8RGG - chains D and I of the 7 polymer chains in the assembly; structure by electron microscopy, 4.00 A resolution.

[Chain D]
Molecule: Cytoplasmic dynein 2 intermediate chain 2
Organism: Homo sapiens
UniProtKB: Q96EX3 (DC2I2_HUMAN); numbering as in UniProt (aligned over 1-536)
Amino-acid sequence (564 residues; row label = number of the first residue in the row):
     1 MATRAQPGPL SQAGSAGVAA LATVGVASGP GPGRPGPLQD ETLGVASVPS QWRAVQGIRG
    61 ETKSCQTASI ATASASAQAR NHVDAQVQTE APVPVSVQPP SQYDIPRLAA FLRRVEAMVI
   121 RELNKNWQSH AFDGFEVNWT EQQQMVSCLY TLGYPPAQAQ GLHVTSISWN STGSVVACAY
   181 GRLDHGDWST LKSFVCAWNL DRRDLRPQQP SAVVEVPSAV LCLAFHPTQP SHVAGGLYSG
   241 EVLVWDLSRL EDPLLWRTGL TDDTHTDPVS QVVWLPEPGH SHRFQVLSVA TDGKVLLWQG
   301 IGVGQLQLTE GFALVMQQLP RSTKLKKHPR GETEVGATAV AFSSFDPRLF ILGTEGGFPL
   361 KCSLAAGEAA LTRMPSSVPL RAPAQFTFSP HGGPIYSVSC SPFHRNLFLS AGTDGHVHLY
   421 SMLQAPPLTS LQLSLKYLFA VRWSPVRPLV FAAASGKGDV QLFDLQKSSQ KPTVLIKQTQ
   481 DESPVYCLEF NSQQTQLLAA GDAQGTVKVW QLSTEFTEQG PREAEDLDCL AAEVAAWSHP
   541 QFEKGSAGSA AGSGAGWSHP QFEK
Not modelled in the structure: 1-80, 537-564
Construct notes: conflict G60 (Trp in Q96EX3); expression tag (537-564)
UniProt features mapped onto this chain:
  - region: R80 to V93 (DYNLL2 binding), P106 to A131 (DYNLRB1 binding)
  - modified residue: S15 (Phosphoserine)
  - natural variant: C148 (C148F: In SRTD11), R182 (R182W: In SRTD11), A341 (A341V: In SRTD11), T354 (T354M: In SRTD11), P390 (P390L: In SRTD11), G393 (G393S: In SRTD11), S410 (S410I: In SRTD11), K436 (K436R: In SRTD11), R447 (R447Q: In SRTD11; R447W: In SRTD11)

[Chain I]
Molecule: Dynein light chain 1, cytoplasmic
Organism: Homo sapiens
UniProtKB: P63167 (DYL1_HUMAN); residues 1-89 here = UniProt positions 1-89
Amino-acid sequence (89 residues; each row starts with the number of its first residue):
     1 MCDRKAVIKN ADMSEEMQQD SVECATQALE KYNIEKDIAA HIKKEFDKKY NPTWHCIVGR
    61 NFGSYVTHET KHFIYFYLGQ VAILLFKSG
Not modelled in the structure: 1-3

[How chain D and chain I interact]
Pairs across the interface (14):
  N81(D) - H68(I)
  N81(D) - E69(I)
  N81(D) - T70(I)  hydrogen bond (backbone-backbone)
  H82(D) - H68(I)
  V83(D) - T67(I)
  V83(D) - H68(I)  hydrogen bond (backbone-backbone)
  D84(D) - V66(I)
  A85(D) - Y65(I)
  A85(D) - V66(I)  hydrogen bond (backbone-backbone)
  Q86(D) - S64(I)
  V87(D) - G63(I)
  V87(D) - S64(I)  hydrogen bond (backbone-backbone)
  Q88(D) - F62(I)
  T89(D) - F62(I)  hydrogen bond (backbone-backbone)
Also at the interface, not in a pair above, chain I (12 interface residues in all): R60, N61, Y75

[In short]
9 residues of chain D and 12 residues of chain I are in contact; the contacts include 5 hydrogen bonds.
Main-chain hydrogen bonds include N81(D)-T70(I), V83(D)-H68(I) and A85(D)-V66(I).
Chain D is Cytoplasmic dynein 2 intermediate chain 2 and chain I is Dynein light chain 1, cytoplasmic, both
from Homo sapiens; the structure, Structure of dynein-2 intermediate chain DYNC2I2 (WDR34) in complex with
dynein-2 heavy chain DYNC2H1, was determined by electron microscopy together with 8RGH and 8RGI from the same
study.
